7BLZ - chains A and F of the 15 polymer chains in the assembly; structure by electron microscopy, 3.10 A resolution.

== Chain A ==
Molecule: Photosystem I P700 chlorophyll a apoprotein A1
From: Cyanidioschyzon merolae (strain 10D)
Notes: EC 1.97.1.12
Reference sequence: Q85FY7 (PSAA_CYAM1); numbering as in UniProt (aligned over 6-748)
Amino-acid sequence (743 residues; numbered 6 to 748; the number before each row is that of its first residue):
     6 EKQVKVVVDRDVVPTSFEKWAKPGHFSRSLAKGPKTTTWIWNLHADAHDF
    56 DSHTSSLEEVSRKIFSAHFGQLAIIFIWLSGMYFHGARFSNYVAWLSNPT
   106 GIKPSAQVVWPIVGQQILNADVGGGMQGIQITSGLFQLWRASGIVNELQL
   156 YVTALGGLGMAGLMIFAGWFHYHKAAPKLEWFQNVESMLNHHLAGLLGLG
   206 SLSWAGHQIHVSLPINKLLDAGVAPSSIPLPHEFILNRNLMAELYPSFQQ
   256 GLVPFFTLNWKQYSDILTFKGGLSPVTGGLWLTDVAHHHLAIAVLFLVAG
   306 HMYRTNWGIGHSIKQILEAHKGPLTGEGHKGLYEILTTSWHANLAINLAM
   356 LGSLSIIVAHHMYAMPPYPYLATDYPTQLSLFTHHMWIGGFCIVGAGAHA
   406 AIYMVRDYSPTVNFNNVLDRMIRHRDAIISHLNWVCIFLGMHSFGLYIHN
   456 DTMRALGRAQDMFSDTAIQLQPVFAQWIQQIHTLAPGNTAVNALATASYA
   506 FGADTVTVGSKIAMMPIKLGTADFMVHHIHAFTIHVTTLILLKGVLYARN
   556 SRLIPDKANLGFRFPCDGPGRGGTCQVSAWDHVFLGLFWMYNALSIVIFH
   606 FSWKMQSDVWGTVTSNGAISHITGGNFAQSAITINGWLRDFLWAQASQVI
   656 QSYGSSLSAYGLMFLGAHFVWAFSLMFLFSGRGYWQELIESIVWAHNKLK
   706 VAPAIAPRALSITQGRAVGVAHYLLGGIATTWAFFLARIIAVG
Ion coordination: chlorophyll a Mg site 1 near Q120 (its only coordinating residue here); chlorophyll a Mg site 2 near T494 (its only coordinating residue here); 4Fe-4S cluster Fe: C571, C580 (shared with 2 residues of chain B)
Small-molecule neighbours:
  - 1,2-diacyl-glycerol-3-sn-phosphate (3PH): T20, F22, W25, L163, G164, G167, I170, F171, W174, K179
  - beta-carotene (BCR), molecule 1: Q8, N311, W312
  - beta-carotene (BCR), molecule 2: W83, G200, L201, L204, G205, W209
  - beta-carotene (BCR), molecule 3: L207, L257, F260, F261, V299, L302, V303, H306
  - beta-carotene (BCR), molecule 4: I340, L341, A347, I351, A405, Y408, L423
  - beta-carotene (BCR), molecule 5: A354, M355, S358, I398, A401, G402, A405, T543, L546, L547, V550
  - beta-carotene (BCR), molecule 6: W690, L693, I694, I697
  - C7Z ((1S)-3,5,5-trimethyl-4-[(1E,3E,5E,7E,9E,11E,13E,15E,17E)-3,7,12,16-tetramethyl-18-[(4S)-2,6,6-trimethyl-4-oxidanyl-cyclohexen-1-yl]octadeca-1,3,5,7,9,11,13,15,17-nonaenyl]cyclohex-3-en-1-ol), molecule 1: F81, L84, S85, Y88, T158, G161, G162, M165, L204, L207, S208, F261
  - C7Z, molecule 2: W115, P116, I117
  - chlorophyll a isomer (CL0): F449, Y452, I534, F537, T538, Y596, N597, S600, I601, F604, I639, W642, L647, A651, I655, F669, H673, W676, Y728, T735, T736, F739
  - chlorophyll a (CLA), molecule 1: Q8, V9, K10, V11, W186, N189, S192, H196, T310, N311, W312
  - chlorophyll a (CLA), molecule 2: V11, V13, R15, F70, F74, L168, M169, F171, A172, F175, H176, A180, P182, W186
  - chlorophyll a (CLA), molecule 3: V18, P19, T20, S21, F22, K24, W25, H30, K68, S71, A72, G75, I79, I170, G173, W174, Y177, H178
  - chlorophyll a (CLA), molecule 4: W25, P28, W44, I45, W46, L48, H49
  - chlorophyll a (CLA), molecule 5: W25, H30, F31, L48, H49, A52, H53, F55, H58, A72, G75, Q76, A78, I79, I82, I170
  - chlorophyll a (CLA), molecule 6: T42, I45, W46, I694, I697, V698, H701, V706, P708, I710, P712, R713
  - chlorophyll a (CLA), molecule 7: W46, F674, V675, F678, F682, L715, Q719, A722, V723, A726, H727, L730
  - chlorophyll a (CLA), molecule 8: H49, A50, D51, A52, H53, D54, H346, L349, L353, F396, C397, V399, G400, A403, H404, I407, R411, F567, R568, W585, V588, L592, A726, L730
  - chlorophyll a (CLA), molecule 9: H53, F55, D56, I69, A72, H73, Q76, L77, I80, F81, L84, M165, W345, H346, N348, L349, N352, L353, L356
  - chlorophyll a (CLA), molecule 10: H53, Q76, I79, I80, W83, L356, I393, F396, C397
  - chlorophyll a (CLA), molecule 11: L62, S66, H73, L184, F187, Q188, V190, M193, L194, H197, L198, L201, L202, I318, L322, Y338, L341, T342, T343, S344, W345, N348, I351, N352, M355, L356
  - chlorophyll a (CLA), molecule 12: F70, H73, F74, L77, F81, M165, M169, W186, F187, N189, S192, M193, H196, H197, G200, L201, W345
  - chlorophyll a (CLA), molecule 13: I82, W83, S85, G86, M87, F89, H90, F94, Q112, V113, W115, L163
  - chlorophyll a (CLA), molecule 14: W83, M87, H90, A111, Q112, I134, Q135, I136, T137, S138, L140, A664, Y665, W737, L741
  - chlorophyll a (CLA), molecule 15: W83, M87, T137, S138, L140, S385, L386, T388, H389, W392, I393, F396, M668, I733, T736, W737
  - chlorophyll a (CLA), molecule 16: W83, L84, S138, G139, L140, L143, L202, L356, L359, S360, V363, M367, Y373, L386, H389, H390, I393
  - chlorophyll a (CLA), molecule 17: Y88, S147, G148, I149, Q154, V157, T158, L160, G161, G164, G205, S208, W209, G211, H212, H215, V216, I220, P236, H237, I240
  - chlorophyll a (CLA), molecule 18: Q112, V113, V114, W115, I117, V118, Q120, L123, I134, A664, L667, M668
  - chlorophyll a (CLA), molecule 19: L143, A146, L201, L202, G205, S206, W209, Q213, L285, L287, V290, H293, H294, I297, F301, L359, I362, V363, H366, M367, P372, Y373
  - chlorophyll a (CLA), molecule 20: N151, L153, Q154, V157, L235, H237, I240, L241
  - chlorophyll a (CLA), molecule 21: G164, M165, G167, L168
  - chlorophyll a (CLA), molecule 22: L194, L198, L202, L300, F301, A304, M307, Y308, I318, I321, M355, L423, M426, L547, V550, L551
  - chlorophyll a (CLA), molecule 23: N195, H196, A199, G200, L204, L302, H306, Y308, T310, W312, I314
  - chlorophyll a (CLA), molecule 24: L207, S208, G211, I214, H215, F239, I240, R243, M246, F253, Q254, Q255, G256, L257, V258, Y268, I271, L272, L295
  - chlorophyll a (CLA), molecule 25: F260, W265, K266, Y268, S269, L272, F274, H292, L295, A296, V299, L300, V303, N497
  - chlorophyll a (CLA), molecule 26: F260, F261, L263
  - chlorophyll a (CLA), molecule 27: T273, F274, G276, L285, D289, V290, H292, H293, A296, I297, L300, H366, M370, A502
  - chlorophyll a (CLA), molecule 28: F274, T494, A495, V496, N497, A498
  - chlorophyll a (CLA), molecule 29: V303, A304, H306, M307, R309, I314, G315, H316
  - chlorophyll a (CLA), molecule 30: M307, H316, Q320, I321, A324, H325
  - chlorophyll a (CLA), molecule 31: I321, L322, H325, T330, H334, L337, L341, V422, L423, M426
  - chlorophyll a (CLA), molecule 32: A324, H325, K326, G327, P328, L329
  - chlorophyll a (CLA), molecule 33: L329, T330, V422, R425, M426, R428, H429, A432, I433, H436
  - chlorophyll a (CLA), molecule 34: M355, S358, L359, I362, H365, H366, Y368, A369, M370, A502, S503, A505, F506
  - chlorophyll a (CLA), molecule 35: I361, I362, H365, M391, G395, I398, V399, I539, T542, T543, L546, M595, L599, V602
  - chlorophyll a (CLA), molecule 36: H365, Y368, F479, A480, I483, Q484, H487, F506, I522, L524, H532, H535, I539, V602, H605, F606, K609, M610
  - chlorophyll a (CLA), molecule 37: A432, H436, W439
  - chlorophyll a (CLA), molecule 38: I433, L437, V440, A536, I539, H540, T543, L547
  - chlorophyll a (CLA), molecule 39: S435, N438, W439, I442
  - chlorophyll a (CLA), molecule 40: N438, C441, I442, G445, M446, F449, G450, I453, F537, V541, L544, I545, L590, F593, W594
  - chlorophyll a (CLA), molecule 41: W439, I442, F443, M446, H447
  - chlorophyll a (CLA), molecule 42: W439, F443, L444, Q476, P477, V478, F479, A480, L524, F529, H532, H533, A536, H540
  - chlorophyll a (CLA), molecule 43: M446, H447, G450, L451, I453, H454, T457, M458, R463, D466, F468, I473
  - chlorophyll a (CLA), molecule 44: F449, I453, D456, F537, F593, W594, Y596, N597, I639, L643, W676, Y728
  - chlorophyll a (CLA), molecule 45: T457, A460, L461
  - chlorophyll a (CLA), molecule 46: W482, I483, I486, H487, A490, T494, A495, A502, F506
  - chlorophyll a (CLA), molecule 47: L643, L647, W648
  - chlorophyll a (CLA), molecule 48: L667, M668, L670, G671, H673, F674, W676, A677, L680
  - chlorophyll a (CLA), molecule 49: F674, A677, F678, L680, M681, F684, S685, Y689, W690, L693
  - chlorophyll a (CLA), molecule 50: I697, A700, H701, L704, V706
  - chlorophyll a (CLA), molecule 51: W699, A700, K703, L704
  - ergosterol (ERG): R15, D16, F175
  - phylloquinone (PQN): W46, M681, F682, S685, G686, R687, W690, I694, A714, L715, S716, G720
  - phosphatidylethanolamine (PTY): Q474, L475, Q476, V478, F479, W482, F529
  - (3R)-beta,beta-caroten-3-ol (RRX), molecule 1: I79, I82, W83
  - (3R)-beta,beta-caroten-3-ol (RRX), molecule 2: F260, W265, V299, V303
  - (3R)-beta,beta-caroten-3-ol (RRX), molecule 3: M668, G671, A672, F674, V675, L730, I733, A734, W737
  - 4Fe-4S cluster (SF4): P570, C571, G573, P574, C580, I717, R721
  - Phosphatidylinositol (T7X): F443, L444, H447, S448, L451, F468, A472, I473, Q474, L475, F529, H533
UniProt features mapped onto this chain:
  - binding site ([4Fe-4S] cluster): C571, C580
  - binding site (chlorophyll a'): H673
  - binding site (chlorophyll a): M681, Y689
  - binding site (phylloquinone): W690

== Chain F ==
Molecule: Psi-F
From: Cyanidioschyzon merolae (strain 10D)
Reference sequence: A0A5P9RU83 (A0A5P9RU83_CYAME); residues 30-184 here = UniProt positions 30-184
Amino-acid sequence (155 residues; each row starts with the number of its first residue):
    30 VLTPCQQSEAFHKREINEVRTLENRQANYEANSPSYLALQSQIDQVHKRF
    80 DKYGTLLCGQDGLPHLITDGDWRHAREFTIPALLFLYITGWIGWVGRSYL
   130 KYTKETKNPTEQEIILDVPMALKYMLSGFLWPLSAWQEYRSGQLLAKEDE
   180 ITVSP
Cystine bridges: C34-C87
Ion coordination: chlorophyll a Mg near D98 (its only coordinating residue here)
Small-molecule neighbours:
  - 1,2-diacyl-glycerol-3-sn-phosphate (3PH): L145, D146, V147, P148
  - beta-carotene (BCR), molecule 1: K81, E106, F107, P110
  - beta-carotene (BCR), molecule 2: T97, D98, G99, F107, G119, G122, W123, R126, W160, A164, L173
  - beta-carotene (BCR), molecule 3: P110, L113, F114, I117, T118, I121
  - chlorophyll a (CLA), molecule 1: Y82, L113, I117
  - chlorophyll a (CLA), molecule 2: T97, F107, T108, A111, L112, L115
  - chlorophyll a (CLA), molecule 3: D98, G99, D100, W101, T108, L112
  - chlorophyll a (CLA), molecule 4: F107, P110, A111, F114, L115, T118, G119, I121, G122, W160
  - chlorophyll a (CLA), molecule 5: Y116, I117, W120, I121, V124, M154, L155, F158, L159, P161
  - chlorophyll a (CLA), molecule 6: W120, L155, F158
  - chlorophyll a (CLA), molecule 7: I121, G122, V124, G125, R126, Y128, L129, L145, A150, M154
  - chlorophyll a (CLA), molecule 8: Y128, L129, E142, I143, L145, V147, A150, L151, M154

== How chain A and chain F interact ==
Pairs across the interface (35; chain A residue first):
  P28(A) with I143(F), hydrophobic
  P39(A) with T139(F); I143(F), hydrophobic
  W44(A) with I143(F), hydrophobic
  Q121(A) with Q71(F)
  D126(A) with R54(F), salt bridge; Y58(F), hydrogen bond
  G130(A) with P63(F); S64(F)
  Q132(A) with R54(F); Y58(F), hydrogen bond; S64(F); A67(F)
  W699(A) with D178(F); E179(F)
  N702(A) with A175(F); D178(F)
  K703(A) with L174(F); A175(F), hydrogen bond (backbone-backbone); D178(F)
  L704(A) with R126(F), hydrogen bond (backbone-side chain); L173(F); L174(F), hydrophobic
  K705(A) with R126(F); Q172(F); L173(F)
  V706(A) with R126(F); L129(F)
  A707(A) with L129(F); K133(F), hydrogen bond (backbone-side chain)
  P708(A) with E142(F)
  A709(A) with P138(F), hydrophobic; E142(F), hydrogen bond (backbone-side chain)
  I710(A) with E142(F), hydrogen bond (backbone-side chain); I143(F), hydrophobic
Interface residues without a listed pair, chain A (20 interface residues in all): A26, K40, I45
Interface residues without a listed pair, chain F (24 interface residues in all): N57, I144, G171, K176, I180

== In short ==
20 residues of chain A and 24 residues of chain F are in contact, with 7 hydrogen bonds and 1 salt bridge.
Polar contacts include D126(A)-R54(F), D126(A)-Y58(F) and Q132(A)-Y58(F). 2 chlorophyll a molecules and one
beta-carotene molecule are bound between chain A and chain F.
Chain A is Photosystem I P700 chlorophyll a apoprotein A1 and chain F is Psi-F, both from Cyanidioschyzon
merolae (strain 10D); the structure, Red alga C.merolae Photosystem I, was determined by electron microscopy.
